PDB entry 1ZRC | X-ray diffraction, 2.80 A resolution | chains X and A of the 6 polymer chains in the assembly

# Chain X
Molecule: 21-nt DNA strand
Sequence (21 nucleotides; numbered 13 to -8; the number before each row is that of its first residue; the depositors numbered this strand downwards along its sequence, so these rows (ascending numbers) run in the REVERSE of the deposited 5'-to-3' order):
    -8 TAAAGCTT
     1 TTTACACTAG ATC

# Chain A
Molecule: Catabolite gene activator
From: Escherichia coli
UniProt: P0ACJ8 (CRP_ECOLI); residues 1-209 here correspond to UniProt positions 2-210 (UniProt number = residue number + 1)
Sequence (209 residues; row label = number of the first residue in the row):
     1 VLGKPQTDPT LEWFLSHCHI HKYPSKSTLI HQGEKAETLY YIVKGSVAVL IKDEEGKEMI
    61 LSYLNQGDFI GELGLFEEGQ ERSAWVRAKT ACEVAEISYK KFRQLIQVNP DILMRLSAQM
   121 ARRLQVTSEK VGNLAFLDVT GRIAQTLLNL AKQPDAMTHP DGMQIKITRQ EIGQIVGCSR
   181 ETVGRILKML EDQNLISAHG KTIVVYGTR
Not modelled in the structure: 1-7, 208-209
Residues lining bound ligands: adenosine-3',5'-cyclic-monophosphate (CMP): Ile30, Ala36, Val49, Leu61, Ser62, Leu64, Phe69, Ile70, Gly71, Glu72, Leu73, Gly74, Glu81, Arg82, Ser83, Ala84, Val86, Tyr99, Arg123, Thr127
From the paper describing this entry:
  - binding site for the 17-nt DNA strand: Arg180, Arg185
  - binding site for the 21-nt DNA strand (chain X): Glu181, Arg185
  - binding site for the 17-nt DNA strand: Arg180
  - binding site for the 21-nt DNA strand: Glu181, Arg185

# Interface between chain X and chain A
Contacting residue pairs - 17 pairs, chain X then chain A:
  DC-3(X) - Lys26(A)  phosphate contact
  DT-2(X) - Lys201(A)  salt bridge to the phosphate
  DT-1(X) - Gly200(A)  phosphate contact
  DT-1(X) - Lys201(A)  hydrogen bond to the phosphate
  DT1(X) - Gly200(A)  phosphate contact
  DC5(X) - Arg180(A)  base contact
  DA6(X) - Arg180(A)  base contact
  DA6(X) - Glu181(A)  base contact
  DC7(X) - Glu181(A)  hydrogen bond to the base
  DT8(X) - Glu181(A)  base contact
  DT8(X) - Arg185(A)  hydrogen bond to the base
  DA9(X) - Cys178(A)  phosphate contact
  DA9(X) - Ser179(A)  hydrogen bond to the phosphate
  DA9(X) - Thr182(A)  hydrogen bond to the phosphate
  DG10(X) - Asp138(A)  phosphate contact
  DG10(X) - Val139(A)  hydrogen bond to the phosphate
  DG10(X) - Thr182(A)  sugar contact
Other interface residues (no listed pair), chain A (13 interface residues in all): Gly177, His199

# Overview
Chain X and chain A form an interface of 10 and 13 residues respectively, with 6 hydrogen bonds and 1 salt
bridge. Polar contacts include DC7(X)-Glu181(A), DT8(X)-Arg185(A) and DT-1(X)-Lys201(A). The paper reports a
binding site for the 17-nt DNA strand at Arg180(A) and Arg185(A); a binding site for the 21-nt DNA strand
(chain X) at Glu181(A) and Arg185(A).
Here chain X is a 21-nt DNA strand and chain A is Catabolite gene activator (Escherichia coli). Entry 1ZRC (4
Crystal structures of CAP-DNA with all base-pair substitutions at position 6, CAP-ICAP38 DNA) was determined
by X-ray diffraction (same publication as 1ZRD, 1ZRE and 1ZRF).
